PDB entry 2HB8 | X-ray diffraction, 2.00 A resolution | chain A

# Chain A
Protein: Vitamin D3 receptor
From: Homo sapiens
Notes: fragment: Ligand binding domain
UniProtKB: P11473 (VDR_HUMAN); numbering as in UniProt; present here: 118-164, 216-427
Chain sequence (263 residues; row label = number of the first residue in the row; note: 51 numbers in that range are skipped by the numbering (no residue carries them; nothing is unmodelled there)):
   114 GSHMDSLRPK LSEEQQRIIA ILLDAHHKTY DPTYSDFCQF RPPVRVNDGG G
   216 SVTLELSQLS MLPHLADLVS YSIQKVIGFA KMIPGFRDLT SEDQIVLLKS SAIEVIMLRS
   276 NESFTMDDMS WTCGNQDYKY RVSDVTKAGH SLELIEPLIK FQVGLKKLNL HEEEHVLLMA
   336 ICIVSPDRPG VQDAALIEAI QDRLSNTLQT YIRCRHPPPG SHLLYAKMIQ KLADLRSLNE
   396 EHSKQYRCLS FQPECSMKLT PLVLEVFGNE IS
Not modelled in the structure: 114-118, 424-427
Sequence notes: cloning artifact (114-117)
Small-molecule neighbours: 2alpha-methyl-1alpha,25-dihydroxy-vitamin d3 (MVD): Y143, Y147, F150, L227, L230, L233, V234, S237, I268, I271, M272, R274, S275, S278, W286, C288, Y295, V300, H305, L309, L313, H397, Y401, L404, V418, F422

# In short
Ligands of chain A: 2alpha-methyl-1alpha,25-dihydroxy-vitamin d3.
Chain A is Vitamin D3 receptor (Homo sapiens); the structure, Crystal structure of VDR LBD in complex with
2alpha-methyl calcitriol, was determined by X-ray diffraction together with 2HAM, 2HAR, 2HAS and 2HB7 from the
same study.
